PDB entry 1DDL | X-ray diffraction, 2.70 A resolution | chains A and B of the 5 polymer chains in the assembly

[Chain A (and B)]
Molecule: Desmodium yellow mottle virus
Source organism: Desmodium yellow mottle virus
Notes: fragment: viral coat protein; chain B of this document is another copy of the same molecule, construct and numbering; everything in this record applies to it too
UniProt: O89511 (O89511_9VIRU); residue numbers follow UniProt; this construct covers 1-188
Sequence (188 residues; row label = number of the first residue in the row):
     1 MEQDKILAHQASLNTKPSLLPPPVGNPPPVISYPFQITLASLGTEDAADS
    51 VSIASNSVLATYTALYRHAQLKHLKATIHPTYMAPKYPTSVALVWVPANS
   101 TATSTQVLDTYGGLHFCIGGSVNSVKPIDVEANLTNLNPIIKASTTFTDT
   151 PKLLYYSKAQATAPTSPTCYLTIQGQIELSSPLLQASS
Reported in the primary citation:
  - conformationally variable residues (loop rearrangement): Pro23 to Pro27
  - self-association interface (contacts with another copy of this molecule): Met1 to Pro17

[Chain A / chain B interface]
Pairs across the interface (77):
  Glu2(A) - Lys126(B)  salt bridge
  Gln3(A) - Lys126(B)
  Asp4(A) - Lys126(B)
  Asp4(A) - Pro127(B)
  Lys5(A) - Lys126(B)
  Lys5(A) - Pro127(B)
  Lys5(A) - Asp129(B)  salt bridge
  Ile6(A) - Pro127(B)  hydrogen bond (backbone-backbone)
  Ile6(A) - Ile128(B)
  Ile6(A) - Asp129(B)  hydrogen bond (backbone-backbone)
  Leu7(A) - Asp129(B)
  Ala8(A) - Phe116(B)  hydrophobic
  Ala8(A) - Asp129(B)  hydrogen bond (backbone-backbone)
  His9(A) - Leu114(B)
  Gln10(A) - Val94(B)
  Gln10(A) - Trp95(B)  hydrogen bond (side chain-backbone)
  Gln10(A) - Gly112(B)
  Ala11(A) - Tyr111(B)
  Ser12(A) - Tyr111(B)  hydrogen bond (backbone-side chain)
  Ser12(A) - Asn133(B)
  Ser12(A) - Asn136(B)
  Leu13(A) - Asn136(B)  hydrogen bond (backbone-side chain)
  Thr15(A) - Thr135(B)
  Thr15(A) - Asn136(B)
  Lys16(A) - Thr135(B)
  Pro17(A) - Thr135(B)
  Pro17(A) - Asp149(B)
  Leu19(A) - Leu19(B)  hydrophobic
  Leu19(A) - Phe147(B)  hydrophobic
  Leu20(A) - Leu19(B)  hydrophobic
  Val24(A) - Lys16(B)
  Asn26(A) - Asn14(B)
  Asn26(A) - Lys16(B)
  Pro28(A) - Asn14(B)
  Arg67(A) - Thr15(B)  hydrogen bond
  Arg67(A) - Lys16(B)
  Arg67(A) - Pro17(B)
  His68(A) - Ser18(B)
  His68(A) - Leu19(B)
  Trp95(A) - Leu184(B)
  Pro97(A) - Leu183(B)  hydrophobic
  Asn99(A) - Leu183(B)
  Ser100(A) - Leu183(B)
  Ser100(A) - Leu184(B)  hydrogen bond (side chain-backbone)
  Ser100(A) - Gln185(B)
  Thr101(A) - Gln185(B)  hydrogen bond (backbone-side chain)
  Gln106(A) - Ala186(B)
  Gln106(A) - Ser188(B)  hydrogen bond
  Asp109(A) - Gln185(B)
  Asp109(A) - Ala186(B)
  Asp109(A) - Ser187(B)  hydrogen bond (backbone-backbone)
  Asp109(A) - Ser188(B)
  Thr110(A) - Gln185(B)
  Thr110(A) - Ala186(B)
  Thr135(A) - Arg67(B)  hydrogen bond (backbone-side chain)
  Asn136(A) - Arg67(B)
  Leu137(A) - Arg67(B)
  Asn138(A) - Arg67(B)
  Asn138(A) - Ser144(B)
  Ile140(A) - Pro21(B)
  Ala143(A) - Ser18(B)
  Ser144(A) - Pro17(B)
  Ser144(A) - Ser18(B)  hydrogen bond (side chain-backbone)
  Thr145(A) - Leu19(B)
  Phe147(A) - Leu20(B)  hydrophobic
  Phe147(A) - Ser144(B)
  Phe147(A) - Thr145(B)
  Thr148(A) - Ala143(B)  hydrogen bond (side chain-backbone)
  Thr148(A) - Ser144(B)  hydrogen bond (backbone-backbone)
  Thr148(A) - Thr146(B)
  Asp149(A) - Arg67(B)  salt bridge
  Asp149(A) - Ser144(B)  hydrogen bond
  Ser181(A) - Thr15(B)
  Ser181(A) - Lys16(B)  hydrogen bond (side chain-backbone)
  Pro182(A) - Leu13(B)  hydrophobic
  Pro182(A) - Asn14(B)
  Pro182(A) - Thr15(B)  hydrogen bond (backbone-side chain)
Interface residues without a listed pair, chain A (50 interface residues in all): Pro27, Gln70, Val96, Ala102, Tyr111, Thr146, Leu184
Interface residues without a listed pair, chain B (40 interface residues in all): Gln10, Thr77, Val130, Asn138, Lys142

[Overview]
The interface between chain A and chain B involves 50 residues on one side and 40 on the other, with 18
hydrogen bonds and 3 salt bridges. Polar pairs include Glu2(A)-Lys126(B), Lys5(A)-Asp129(B) and
Asp149(A)-Arg67(B). The paper reports conformational variability at Pro23(A); a self-association interface
involving Met1(A).
Chain A and chain B are both Desmodium yellow mottle virus (Desmodium yellow mottle virus); the structure,
Desmodium yellow mottle tymovirus, was determined by X-ray diffraction.
